PDB entry 8TML | electron microscopy, 3.40 A resolution | chains H and C of the 9 polymer chains in the assembly

== Chain H ==
Protein: sAB C18 Heavy Chain
From: Homo sapiens
Amino-acid sequence (237 residues; each row starts with the number of its first residue; numbers below 1 keep their minus sign (Glu-2 is residue -2)):
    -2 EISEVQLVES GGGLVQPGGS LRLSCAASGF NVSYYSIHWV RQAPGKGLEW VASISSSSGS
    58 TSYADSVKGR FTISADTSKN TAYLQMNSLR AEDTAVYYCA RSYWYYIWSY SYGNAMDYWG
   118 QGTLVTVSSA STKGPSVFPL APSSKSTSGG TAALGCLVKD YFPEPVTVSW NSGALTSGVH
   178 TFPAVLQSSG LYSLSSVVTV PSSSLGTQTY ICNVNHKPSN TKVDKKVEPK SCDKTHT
Disordered / not traced: -2 to 0, 124-234
Cystine bridges: Cys22-Cys96

== Chain C ==
Protein: Cobalt/magnesium transport protein CorA
From: Thermotoga maritima
Reference sequence: Q9WZ31 (CORA_THEMA); numbering as in UniProt (aligned over 1-351)
Amino-acid sequence (373 residues; each row starts with the number of its first residue; numbers below 1 keep their minus sign (Met-21 is residue -21)):
   -21 MGSSHHHHHH SSGRENLYFQ GHMEEKRLSA KKGLPPGTLV YTGKYREDFE IEVMNYSIEE
    39 FREFKTTDVE SVLPFRDSST PTWINITGIH RTDVVQRVGE FFGIHPLVLE DILNVHQRPK
    99 VEFFENYVFI VLKMFTYDKN LHELESEQVS LILTKNCVLM FQEKIGDVFD PVRERIRYNR
   159 GIIRKKRADY LLYSLIDALV DDYFVLLEKI DDEIDVLEEE VLERPEKETV QRTHQLKRNL
   219 VELRKTIWPL REVLSSLYRD VPPLIEKETV PYFRDVYDHT IQIADTVETF RDIVSGLLDV
   279 YLSSVSNKTN EVMKVLTIIA TIFMPLTFIA GIYGMNFEYM PELRWKWGYP VVLAVMGVIA
   339 VIMVVYFKKK KWL
Disordered / not traced: -21 to 15, 351
Differences from the reference sequence: initiating methionine (-21); expression tag (-20 to 0)
Curated features (UniProtKB/Swiss-Prot):
  - motif: Gly312 to Asn314 (Probable selectivity filter)
  - site: Asn288 (Essential for ion permeation), Leu294 (Important for closing the ion permeation pathway in the closed state), Thr295 (Threonine that confers selectivity for Co(2+) transport)
  - mutagenesis: Asp89 (D89F/K: Decreases ion transport), Asp253 (D253K: Increases protein stability. Decreases ion transport), Leu280 (L280A: Decreases ion transport), Asn288 (N288L: Abolishes Co(2+) uptake), Met291 (M291A: No effect on ion transport), Leu294 (L294A/V: Increases ion transport by suppression of an obstruction in the transmembrane ion permeation pathway), Thr295 (T295L: Strongly reduces Co(2+) uptake. Abolishes Co(2+) uptake; when associated with L-299; T295M: Strongly reduces Co(2+) uptake ...), Thr299 (T299L: Reduces Co(2+) uptake. Abolishes Co(2+) uptake; when associated with L-295; T299M: No effect on Co(2+) uptake; T299S: Abolishes Co(2+) uptake), Pro303 (P303A/G/I: Increases ion transport by suppression of a kink in the transmembrane ion permeation pathway), Thr305 (T305L: Abolishes Co(2+) uptake), Ile310 (I310A: Increases ion transport), Tyr311 (Y311A: Abolishes pentamerization. Abolishes ion transport; Y311F: No effect on pentamerization. No effect on ion transport), 7 further mutagenesis entries in UniProt

== Chain H / chain C interface ==
Residue-residue contacts (13; chain H residue first):
  Trp105(H) - Asp189(C)  hydrogen bond
  Trp105(H) - Thr267(C)
  Trp105(H) - Phe268(C)
  Trp105(H) - Ile271(C)  hydrophobic
  Ser106(H) - Gln260(C)  hydrogen bond (backbone-side chain)
  Ser106(H) - Asp263(C)
  Ser106(H) - Thr264(C)
  Tyr107(H) - Phe182(C)  hydrophobic
  Tyr107(H) - Glu186(C)
  Tyr107(H) - Asp189(C)  hydrogen bond
  Tyr107(H) - Gln260(C)
  Tyr107(H) - Thr264(C)  hydrogen bond (backbone-side chain)
  Tyr109(H) - Gln260(C)
Interface residues without a listed pair, chain C (10 interface residues in all): Leu185

== In short ==
4 residues of chain H face 10 of chain C across their interface; the contacts include 4 hydrogen bonds. Polar
pairs include Trp105(H)-Asp189(C), Ser106(H)-Gln260(C) and Tyr107(H)-Asp189(C). UniProt lists 19 mutagenesis
sites on chain C.
Chain H is sAB C18 Heavy Chain (Homo sapiens) and chain C is Cobalt/magnesium transport protein CorA
(Thermotoga maritima); the structure, Cryo-EM structure of magnesium depleted CorA in complex with
conformation-specific synthetic antibody C18, State MGD-2B, was determined by electron microscopy.
